Entry 7APD (electron microscopy, 3.90 A resolution); this record covers chains E and F of the 10 polymer chains in the assembly.

[Chain E (and F)]
Molecule: Replication protein E1
Source organism: Bovine papillomavirus
Notes: EC 3.6.4.12; chain F of this document is another copy of the same molecule, construct and numbering; everything in this record applies to it too
Reference sequence: P03116 (VE1_BPV1); residue numbers follow UniProt; this construct covers 308-605
Amino-acid sequence (298 residues; row label = number of the first residue in the row):
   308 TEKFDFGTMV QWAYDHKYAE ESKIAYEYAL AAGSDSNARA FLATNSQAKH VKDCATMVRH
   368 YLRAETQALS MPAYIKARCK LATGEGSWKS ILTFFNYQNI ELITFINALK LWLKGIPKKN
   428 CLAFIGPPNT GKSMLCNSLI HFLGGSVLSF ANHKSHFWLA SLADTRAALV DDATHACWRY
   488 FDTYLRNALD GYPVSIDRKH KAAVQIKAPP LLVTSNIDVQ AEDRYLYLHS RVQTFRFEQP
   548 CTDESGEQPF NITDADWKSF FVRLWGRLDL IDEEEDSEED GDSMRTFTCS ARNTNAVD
Unresolved in the structure: 595-605 (chain F: 594-605)
UniProt features mapped onto this chain:
  - binding site (ATP): G433 to S440
  - cross-link: K514 (Glycyl lysine isopeptide (Lys-Gly) (interchain with G-Cter in SUMO))
  - mutagenesis: K514 (K514R: Complete loss of sumoylation)
Reported in the primary citation:
  - binding site for the 36-nt DNA strand: K310, T351 to S353
  - mutagenesis - K310A, N352G, N352K: decreased catalytic activity
  - binding site for the 40-nt DNA strand: K506, H507

[Chain E / chain F interface]
Contacting residue pairs - 26 pairs, chain E then chain F:
  E327(E) with R370(F), salt bridge
  E328(E) with H367(F)
  S329(E) with R370(F), hydrogen bond; A371(F)
  A332(E) with Y368(F)
  Y333(E) with A371(F), hydrophobic
  A336(E) with Y368(F)
  L349(E) with G314(F); T593(F)
  N352(E) with F313(F), hydrogen bond (side chain-backbone)
  Q354(E) with F313(F); M364(F)
  A355(E) with D360(F)
  N436(E) with Y534(F)
  N444(E) with N494(F)
  V454(E) with Q512(F)
  A458(E) with Y491(F), hydrophobic
  N459(E) with H463(F); D504(F), hydrogen bond
  D478(E) with N494(F)
  D479(E) with R493(F), salt bridge
  K506(E) with H507(F); K508(F)
  H507(E) with H507(F)
  T549(E) with K425(F)
  G553(E) with K425(F)
Also at the interface, not in a pair above, chain E (31 interface residues in all): A350, V358, P435, G452, S453, S456, S462, S552, E554, Q555
Also at the interface, not in a pair above, chain F (28 interface residues in all): F311, D312, E372, A375, P424, K426, S502, A509, L533

[Summary]
Chain E and chain F form an interface of 31 and 28 residues respectively, with 3 hydrogen bonds and 2 salt
bridges. Polar contacts include E327(E)-R370(F), D479(E)-R493(F) and S329(E)-R370(F). The paper reports a
binding site for the 36-nt DNA strand at K310(E) and T351(E); K310A, N352G and N352K of chain E reduce
catalytic activity.
Both chains are Replication protein E1 (Bovine papillomavirus). Entry 7APD (Bovine Papillomavirus E1 DNA
helicase-replication fork complex) was determined by electron microscopy.
